Entry 8FS6 (electron microscopy, 2.90 A resolution); this record covers chains A and H of the 11 polymer chains in the assembly.

# Chain A
Protein: Checkpoint protein RAD24
From: Saccharomyces cerevisiae
UniProtKB: P32641 (RAD24_YEAST); residue numbers follow UniProt; this construct covers 1-545
Sequence (545 residues; row label = number of the first residue in the row):
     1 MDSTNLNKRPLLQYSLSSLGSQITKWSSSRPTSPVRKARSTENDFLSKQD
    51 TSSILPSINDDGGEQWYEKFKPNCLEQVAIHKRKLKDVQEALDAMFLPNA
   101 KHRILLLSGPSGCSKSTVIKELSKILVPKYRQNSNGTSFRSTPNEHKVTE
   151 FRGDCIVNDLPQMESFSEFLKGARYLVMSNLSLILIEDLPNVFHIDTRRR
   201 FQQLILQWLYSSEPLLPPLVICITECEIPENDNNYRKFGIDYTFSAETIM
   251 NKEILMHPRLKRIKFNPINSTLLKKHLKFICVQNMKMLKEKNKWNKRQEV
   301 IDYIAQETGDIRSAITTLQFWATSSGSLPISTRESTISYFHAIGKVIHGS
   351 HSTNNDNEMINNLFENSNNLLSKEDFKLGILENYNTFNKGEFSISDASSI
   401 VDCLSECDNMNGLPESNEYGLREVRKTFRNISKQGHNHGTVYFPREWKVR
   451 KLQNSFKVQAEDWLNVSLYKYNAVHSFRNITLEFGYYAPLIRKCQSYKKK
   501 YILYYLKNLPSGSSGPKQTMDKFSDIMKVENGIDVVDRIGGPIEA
Not modelled in the structure: 1-62, 134-146, 500-532, 545
Metal / ion sites: Mg2+: Ser-116, Glu-187 (together with ATP-gamma-S)
Residues lining bound ligands: ATP-gamma-S (AGS; phosphothiophosphoric acid-adenylate ester): Tyr-67, Phe-70, Lys-71, Pro-72, Gln-77, Val-78, Ala-79, Ser-111, Gly-112, Cys-113, Ser-114, Lys-115, Ser-116, Thr-117, Glu-187, Thr-224, His-276, Ile-311, Arg-312, Ile-315
Swiss-Prot annotation at these positions:
  - binding site (ATP): Gly-109 to Ser-116

# Chain H
Protein: DDC1 isoform 1
From: Saccharomyces cerevisiae
UniProtKB: A0A8H4BUG7 (A0A8H4BUG7_YEASX); residues 1-612 here = UniProt positions 1-612
Sequence (612 residues; numbered 1 to 612; the number before each row is that of its first residue):
     1 MSFKATITESGKQNIWFRAIYVLSTIQDDIKITVTTNELIAWSMNETDTT
    51 LCQVRFQKSFFEEYEFKPHEIVFGENGVQVIEDTYGNSHKLYSFRVNGRH
   101 LTTISRKPDGDGIKSFTIAVNNTSTCPESLANRLIVVIEMDSLIVKEYCP
   151 QFQPIKYDPIIINLKYKRRFLDVFGTAASDRNPQEPLDPKLLDVFTNTER
   201 ELTSALFNEEVESDIRKRNQLTAADEINYICCNSTLLKNFLDNCNVNVTD
   251 EVKLEINVHRLSITAFTKAVYGKNNDLLRNALSMSNTISTLDLEHYCLFT
   301 TIEDEKQDKRSHSKRREHMKSIIFKLKDFKNFITIGPSWKTTQDGNDNIS
   351 LWFCHPGDPILMQMQKPGVKLELVEVTDSNINDDILEGKFIKTAISGSKE
   401 EAGLKDNKESCESPLKSKTALKRENLPHSVAGTRNSPLKVSYLTPDNGST
   451 VAKTYRNNTARKLFVEEQSQSTNYEQDKRFRQASSVHMNMNREQSFDIGT
   501 THEVACPRNESNSLKRSIADICNETEDPTQQSTFAKRADTTVTWGKALPA
   551 ADDEVSCSNIDRKGMLKKEKLKHMQGLLNSQNDTSNHKKQDNKEMEDGLG
   601 LTQVEKPRGIFD
Not modelled in the structure: 1, 71-76, 82-89, 168-226, 300-319, 382-612

# How chain A and chain H interact
Residue-residue contacts - 49 pairs, chain A then chain H:
  Thr-149(A) with Thr-47(H)
  Arg-152(A) with Gln-27(H); Asp-28(H), salt bridge
  Asp-154(A) with Asp-28(H)
  Cys-155(A) with Asp-28(H), hydrogen bond
  Ile-156(A) with Arg-99(H), hydrogen bond (backbone-side chain)
  Val-157(A) with Thr-25(H)
  Asn-158(A) with Ser-24(H), hydrogen bond; Thr-25(H), hydrogen bond (backbone-side chain); Arg-99(H); Thr-102(H)
  Asp-159(A) with Tyr-21(H); Thr-25(H); Lys-327(H)
  Glu-168(A) with Asp-250(H); Lys-325(H), salt bridge; Lys-327(H)
  Phe-169(A) with Thr-47(H)
  Lys-171(A) with Asp-250(H), salt bridge; Arg-279(H); Lys-325(H)
  Gly-172(A) with Thr-47(H); Thr-49(H)
  Arg-174(A) with Glu-251(H), salt bridge; Asp-378(H), salt bridge
  Tyr-175(A) with Glu-251(H), hydrogen bond; Phe-324(H); Val-376(H), hydrophobic; Thr-377(H); Asp-378(H)
  Leu-176(A) with Thr-49(H)
  Val-177(A) with Ser-379(H)
  Met-178(A) with Ser-379(H)
  Asn-180(A) with Gly-357(H); Val-376(H)
  Gln-207(A) with Val-270(H); Leu-278(H)
  Tyr-210(A) with Val-270(H); Tyr-271(H); Gly-272(H); Lys-273(H); Leu-278(H), hydrophobic
  Ser-211(A) with Val-270(H)
  Ser-212(A) with Lys-268(H), hydrogen bond; Ala-269(H); Val-270(H)
  Glu-213(A) with Lys-268(H), salt bridge
  Leu-215(A) with Asn-380(H)
  Glu-253(A) with Lys-273(H)
Other interface residues (no listed pair), chain A (29 interface residues in all): Glu-164, Ala-173, Leu-206, Pro-214
Other interface residues (no listed pair), chain H (33 interface residues in all): Ile-26, Glu-46, Val-246, Asn-247, Ile-323

# Summary
The interface between chain A and chain H involves 29 residues on one side and 33 on the other; the contacts
include 6 hydrogen bonds and 6 salt bridges. Among the polar pairs are Arg-152(A)/Asp-28(H),
Glu-168(A)/Lys-325(H) and Lys-171(A)/Asp-250(H). Ligands of chain A: ATP-gamma-S.
Chain A is Checkpoint protein RAD24 and chain H is DDC1 isoform 1, both from Saccharomyces cerevisiae; the
structure, Structure of S. cerevisiae Rad24-RFC loading the 9-1-1 clamp onto a 10-nt gapped DNA in step ...,
was determined by electron microscopy together with 8FS3, 8FS4, 8FS5, 8FS7 and 8FS8 from the same study.
